PDB entry 1G8K | X-ray diffraction, 1.64 A resolution | chains A and B

[Chain A]
Molecule: Arsenite oxidase
From: Alcaligenes faecalis
Reference sequence: Q7SIF4 (AOXB_ALCFA); residue numbers follow UniProt; this construct covers 1-825
Sequence (825 residues; each row starts with the number of its first residue):
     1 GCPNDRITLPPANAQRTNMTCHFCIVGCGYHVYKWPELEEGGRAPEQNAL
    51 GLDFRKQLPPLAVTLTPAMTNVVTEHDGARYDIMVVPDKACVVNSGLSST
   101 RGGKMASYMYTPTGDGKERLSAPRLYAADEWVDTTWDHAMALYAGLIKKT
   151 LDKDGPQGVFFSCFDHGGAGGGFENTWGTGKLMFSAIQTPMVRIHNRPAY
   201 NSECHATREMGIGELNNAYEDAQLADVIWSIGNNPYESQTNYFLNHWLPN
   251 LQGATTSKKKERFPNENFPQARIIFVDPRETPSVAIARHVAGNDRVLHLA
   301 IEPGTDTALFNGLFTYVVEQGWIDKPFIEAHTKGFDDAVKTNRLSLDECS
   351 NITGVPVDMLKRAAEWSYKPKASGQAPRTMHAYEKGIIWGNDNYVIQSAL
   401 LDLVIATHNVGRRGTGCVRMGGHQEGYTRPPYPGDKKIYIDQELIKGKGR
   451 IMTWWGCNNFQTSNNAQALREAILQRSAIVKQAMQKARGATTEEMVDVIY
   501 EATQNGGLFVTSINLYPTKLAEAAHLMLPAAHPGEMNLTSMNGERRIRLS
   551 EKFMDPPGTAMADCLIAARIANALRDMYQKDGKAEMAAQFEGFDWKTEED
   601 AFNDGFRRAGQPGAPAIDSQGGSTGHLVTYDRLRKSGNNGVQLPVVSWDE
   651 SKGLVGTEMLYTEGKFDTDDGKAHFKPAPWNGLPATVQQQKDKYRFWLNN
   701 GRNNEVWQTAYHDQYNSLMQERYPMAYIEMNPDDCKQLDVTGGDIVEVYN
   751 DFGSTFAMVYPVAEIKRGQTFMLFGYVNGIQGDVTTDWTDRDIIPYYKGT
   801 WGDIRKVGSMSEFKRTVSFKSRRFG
Not modelled in the structure: 1-3
Ion coordination: 3Fe-4S cluster Fe: C21, C24, C28; Ca2+ site 1: D129 (shared with 3 residues of chain C); Hg2+ site 1: Y383, Q397; Ca2+ site 2: Q467, S754, D783 (shared with 1 residue of chain C); Hg2+ site 2 near V740 (its only coordinating residue here); Hg2+ site 3 near R822 (its only coordinating residue here); Ca2+ site 3 near G825 (its only coordinating residue here)
Residues lining bound ligands:
  - molybdenum(iv) ion / oxygen atom: N196, E203, K385, R419, G422, H423, R702
  - 3Fe-4S cluster (F3S): C21, F23, C24, V26, G27, C28, Y30, S98, S99, R101, G102, T240, N241
  - molybdopterin guanosine dinucleotide (MGD; 2-amino-5,6-dimercapto-7-methyl-3,7,8a,9-tetrahydro-8-oxa-1,3,9,10-tetraaza-anthracen-4-one guanosine dinucleotide), molecule 1: C24, R101, I231, G232, N233, N234, E237, S238, Q239, V276, D277, P278, R279, T281, I301, P303, G304, D306, E384, K385, G386, I387, G421, G422, H423, W697, N699, N700, G701, R702, N703, N704, V706, W707, Q708, F771, F774, Y796, K798
  - molybdopterin guanosine dinucleotide (MGD), molecule 2: A169, G170, H195, N196, K385, W389, H423, W455, G456, C457, N458, N459, T462, I513, N514, L515, Y516, T518, A530, A531, H532, D563, N700, R702, Q708, T709, Y711, F774, Q781, G782, T785, Y797, K798

[Chain B]
Molecule: Arsenite oxidase
From: Alcaligenes faecalis
Reference sequence: Q7SIF3 (ARSS_ALCFA); residues 1-133 here = UniProt positions 1-133
Sequence (133 residues; row label = number of the first residue in the row):
     1 RTTLAYPATAVSVAKNLAANEPVSFTYPDTSSPCVAVKLGAPVPGGVGPD
    51 DDIVAYSVLCTHMGCPTSYDSSSKTFSCPCHFTEFDAEKAGQMICGEATA
   101 DLPRVLLRYDAASDALTAVGVDGLIYGRQANVI
Cystine bridges: C65-C80
Ion coordination: 2Fe-2S cluster Fe: C60, H62, C78, H81
Residues lining bound ligands: 2Fe-2S cluster (FES): C60, H62, M63, G64, C65, C78, C80, H81, F82, T83

[Chain A / chain B interface]
Contacting residue pairs (95):
  D5(A) with L4(B); Y6(B), hydrogen bond; L124(B); A130(B); N131(B), hydrogen bond (backbone-backbone)
  R6(A) with T2(B), hydrogen bond (side chain-backbone); L4(B); Q129(B); A130(B)
  I7(A) with L124(B), hydrophobic; Q129(B), hydrogen bond (backbone-backbone)
  L9(A) with Q129(B)
  R43(A) with Q129(B), hydrogen bond; A130(B); V132(B); I133(B), hydrogen bond (side chain-backbone)
  F54(A) with Q129(B)
  R55(A) with I133(B)
  Q57(A) with S31(B); L59(B); Y126(B), hydrogen bond (side chain-backbone); G127(B); R128(B), hydrogen bond; I133(B)
  L58(A) with Y126(B); G127(B), hydrogen bond (backbone-backbone)
  P59(A) with Y126(B), hydrogen bond (backbone-side chain)
  P60(A) with M63(B); G64(B); Y126(B)
  L61(A) with M63(B), hydrogen bond (backbone-backbone); C65(B), hydrophobic; Y126(B)
  A62(A) with Y126(B), hydrogen bond (backbone-side chain)
  V63(A) with H62(B); M63(B); Y126(B), hydrogen bond (backbone-side chain)
  T64(A) with H62(B); M63(B)
  T66(A) with T61(B); T99(B), hydrogen bond
  A68(A) with T99(B)
  L97(A) with M63(B), hydrophobic; H81(B)
  S98(A) with H62(B), hydrogen bond (backbone-side chain)
  S99(A) with E97(B)
  T100(A) with M93(B); G96(B); E97(B), hydrogen bond (backbone-side chain); A98(B), hydrogen bond (side chain-backbone); T99(B)
  G103(A) with T99(B)
  Y236(A) with H81(B), hydrogen bond (side chain-backbone); F82(B); G96(B); E97(B), hydrogen bond
  T240(A) with E97(B)
  L244(A) with H81(B)
  L248(A) with F82(B), hydrophobic
  I286(A) with F82(B), hydrophobic
  H289(A) with F82(B)
  V290(A) with F82(B), hydrophobic
  N704(A) with G96(B), hydrogen bond (side chain-backbone); E97(B), hydrogen bond
  E705(A) with M93(B); I94(B); C95(B); G96(B), hydrogen bond (side chain-backbone)
  L718(A) with T99(B)
  E721(A) with Q92(B)
  R722(A) with Q92(B); M93(B), hydrogen bond (side chain-backbone); I94(B), hydrogen bond (side chain-backbone)
  Y723(A) with I94(B)
  K814(A) with K89(B)
  R815(A) with K89(B)
  T816(A) with K89(B); Q92(B), hydrogen bond (backbone-side chain)
  V817(A) with K89(B); Q92(B)
  S818(A) with D86(B), hydrogen bond; Q92(B), hydrogen bond (backbone-side chain); I94(B)
  K820(A) with S73(B), hydrogen bond (side chain-backbone); K74(B), hydrogen bond (side chain-backbone); T75(B); D86(B), salt bridge; E88(B), salt bridge; I94(B)
  S821(A) with I94(B)
  R822(A) with I94(B), hydrogen bond (side chain-backbone); C95(B), hydrogen bond
  F824(A) with S77(B); C78(B); F82(B)
Other interface residues (no listed pair), chain A (52 interface residues in all): N4, K56, P67, M69, R101, K104, Y760, G825
Other interface residues (no listed pair), chain B (46 interface residues in all): T3, P44, D70, P79, T83, E84, A100, D101, G123

[In short]
The interface between chain A and chain B involves 52 residues on one side and 46 on the other; the contacts
include 31 hydrogen bonds and 2 salt bridges. Polar contacts include K820(A)-D86(B), K820(A)-E88(B) and
D5(A)-Y6(B).
Here chain A is Arsenite oxidase and chain B is Arsenite oxidase, both from Alcaligenes faecalis. Entry 1G8K
(Crystal structure analysis of arsenite oxidase from alcaligenes faecalis) was determined by X-ray
diffraction, deposited together with 1G8J.
